Entry 7XXF (electron microscopy, 2.24 A resolution); this record covers chains C and L of the 47 polymer chains in the assembly.

[Chain C]
Name: Photosynthetic reaction center cytochrome c subunit
Organism: Rhodopila globiformis
UniProt: A0A2S6NEK5 (A0A2S6NEK5_RHOGL); residues 1-344 here = UniProt positions 1-344
Chain sequence (344 residues; each row starts with the number of its first residue):
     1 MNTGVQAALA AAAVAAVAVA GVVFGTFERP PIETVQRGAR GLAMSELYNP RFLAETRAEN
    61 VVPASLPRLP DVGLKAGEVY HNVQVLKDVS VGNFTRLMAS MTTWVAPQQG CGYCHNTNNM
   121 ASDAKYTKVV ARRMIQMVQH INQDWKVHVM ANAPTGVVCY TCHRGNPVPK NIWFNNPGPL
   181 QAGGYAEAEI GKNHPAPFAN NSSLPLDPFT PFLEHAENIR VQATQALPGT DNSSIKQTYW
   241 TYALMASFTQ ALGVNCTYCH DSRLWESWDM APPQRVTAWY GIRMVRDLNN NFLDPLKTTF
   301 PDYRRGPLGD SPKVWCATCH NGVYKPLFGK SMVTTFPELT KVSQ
Unresolved in the structure: 344
Covalently attached groups: heme c (HEC) linked to C111, C159, C256, C316
Ion coordination: heme c Fe (4 sites), coordinated by M98, H115, M134, H148, H163, M245, H260, H320
Small-molecule neighbours:
  - heme c (HEC), molecule 1: Y80, H81, N82, V83, Q84, V85, L86, F94, M98, A99, M101, T102, V105, G110, C114, H115, M120, A121, K128, A131, R132
  - heme c (HEC), molecule 2: M101, V105, Y113, C114, Y126, T127, V130, A131, M134, I135, M137, V138, I141, V158, C162, H163, P167, V168, P169, I172, L288, L293, F300, R304, P312, V314, T318, C319
  - heme c (HEC), molecule 3: I141, H148, V149, M150, A151, N152, A153, T155, G156, V157, L213, F248, L252, Y258, Q274, T277, A278, G281, I282, M284, V285, L288, V314, W315, C319, H320, Y324, K325, P326
  - heme c (HEC), molecule 4: I219, R220, V221, Q222, T241, Y242, M245, A246, F248, T249, L252, V254, N255, C259, H260, W265, E266, W268, R275, A278, W279, R283
  - ubiquinone-10 (U10): V19, V22, V23, F27

[Chain L]
Name: Reaction center protein L chain
Organism: Rhodopila globiformis
UniProt: A0A2S6NEG7 (A0A2S6NEG7_RHOGL); residue numbers follow UniProt; this construct covers 1-275
Chain sequence (275 residues; numbered 1 to 275; the number before each row is that of its first residue):
     1 MAMLSFEPKY RTRGGTLIGG DLFDFWVGPL WVGFFGVTAA FFAILGTLLI VWAAALGPTW
    61 NIWRINIAPP DISYGLAFAP LREGGLWQLI TVCACGAFVS WALRQVEIAR KLGMGLHIPF
   121 AFSFAILAYF TLVVFRPLLM GAWGYGFPYG ILSHLDWVSN TGYQYLHFHY NPAHMIAISF
   181 FFTNALALAL HGSLILSAAN PPKGEVVKGA EQENGYFRDV IGYSIGTLGI HRLGVFLAVS
   241 AAFWSAVCII ISGPFWTRGW PEWWSWWLNL PMWSH
Unresolved in the structure: 1
Ion coordination: Fe ion: H191, H231 (shared with 3 residues of chain M)
Small-molecule neighbours:
  - bacteriochlorophyll a (BCL), molecule 1: T47, I50, F98, Y129, L132, F147, I151, L152, H154, L155, V158
  - bacteriochlorophyll a (BCL), molecule 2: F98, F122, A125, I126, A128, Y129, L132, W157, V158, S159, T161, G162, Y163, F168, H169, H174, A177, I178, F181, F182, S245, A246, C248, I249
  - bacteriochlorophyll a (BCL), molecule 3: V158, Y163, H169, F182
  - bacteriochlorophyll a (BCL), molecule 4: H169, H174, M175, I178, S179, F182, T183, L186
  - bacteriopheophytin a (BPH), molecule 1: F42, A43, G46, T47, I50, I90, C93, A94, A97, F98, W101, Q105, I118, A121, F122, F124, A125, Y129, F147, Y149, G150, I151, H154, F181, A238, A242
  - bacteriopheophytin a (BPH), molecule 2: F182, A185, L186, A189, L190, F217
  - ubiquinone-10 (U10), molecule 1: L22, F23, V37, T38, F41, F42, L45, F78, W87, Q88, L89, T91, V92, C93, W143
  - ubiquinone-10 (U10), molecule 2: F124, F180, F236, V239, S240, F243, W244
  - ubiquinone-10 (U10), molecule 3: P172, A173, M175, I176, S179, F243, W244, V247, I251, W263, W264, W266
  - ubiquinone-10 (U10), molecule 4: S179, F180, T183, L186, A187, L190, H191, L194, I195, E213, N214, F217, Y223, S224, I225, G226, T227, I230, L233, F236, L237

[Chain C / chain L interface]
Contacting residue pairs (76):
  V22(C) - W263(L)  hydrophobic
  V22(C) - W266(L)  hydrophobic
  T26(C) - W256(L)
  T26(C) - W263(L)  hydrogen bond
  T26(C) - W266(L)
  F27(C) - I251(L)  hydrophobic
  F27(C) - F255(L)
  F27(C) - W263(L)
  E28(C) - F255(L)  hydrogen bond (backbone-backbone)
  E28(C) - W256(L)
  E28(C) - T257(L)  hydrogen bond
  E28(C) - R258(L)  salt bridge
  R29(C) - P254(L)
  R29(C) - F255(L)
  P30(C) - L139(L)
  P30(C) - P254(L)
  P30(C) - F255(L)
  I32(C) - M140(L)  hydrophobic
  I32(C) - G253(L)
  I32(C) - P254(L)
  I32(C) - T257(L)
  T34(C) - I72(L)
  T34(C) - M140(L)
  T34(C) - Y145(L)  hydrogen bond
  Q36(C) - D71(L)  hydrogen bond
  Q36(C) - I72(L)  hydrogen bond (side chain-backbone)
  R40(C) - A68(L)  hydrogen bond (side chain-backbone)
  R40(C) - P69(L)  hydrogen bond (side chain-backbone)
  R40(C) - D71(L)
  R40(C) - R82(L)
  R40(C) - E83(L)  salt bridge
  R40(C) - G84(L)
  G41(C) - P69(L)
  G41(C) - P148(L)
  G41(C) - W157(L)
  L42(C) - D156(L)
  L42(C) - N160(L)  hydrogen bond (backbone-side chain)
  A43(C) - W157(L)
  A43(C) - N160(L)
  A43(C) - T161(L)
  A43(C) - Q164(L)  hydrogen bond (backbone-side chain)
  M44(C) - N160(L)
  M44(C) - Q164(L)
  S45(C) - Q164(L)  hydrogen bond
  L47(C) - M140(L)  hydrophobic
  L47(C) - Y145(L)
  L47(C) - Y165(L)
  N49(C) - T257(L)
  F52(C) - R258(L)
  P195(C) - L268(L)  hydrophobic
  N200(C) - L166(L)
  N200(C) - G259(L)
  N200(C) - P261(L)
  N200(C) - E262(L)  hydrogen bond (side chain-backbone)
  N201(C) - E262(L)
  N201(C) - S265(L)
  N201(C) - L268(L)
  S202(C) - Y170(L)
  S202(C) - P261(L)
  S203(C) - Y170(L)  hydrogen bond
  Y242(C) - Y163(L)
  Y242(C) - L166(L)  hydrogen bond (side chain-backbone)
  Y242(C) - H167(L)
  A246(C) - L166(L)  hydrophobic
  T249(C) - L166(L)
  N255(C) - Y163(L)
  N255(C) - Q164(L)
  C256(C) - Y163(L)  hydrogen bond (side chain-backbone)
  C256(C) - L166(L)  hydrophobic
  T257(C) - N160(L)
  D261(C) - N160(L)  hydrogen bond
  S262(C) - S159(L)  hydrogen bond
  S262(C) - N160(L)  hydrogen bond
  S262(C) - Y163(L)
  R263(C) - D156(L)
  W265(C) - Y163(L)  hydrophobic
Interface residues without a listed pair, chain C (34 interface residues in all): L204
Interface residues without a listed pair, chain L (39 interface residues in all): P70, S73, W260

[Summary]
The interface between chain C and chain L involves 34 residues on one side and 39 on the other, with 18
hydrogen bonds and 2 salt bridges. Polar contacts include E28(C)-R258(L), R40(C)-E83(L) and T26(C)-W263(L).
One ubiquinone-10 molecule is bound between chain C and chain L.
Here chain C is Photosynthetic reaction center cytochrome c subunit and chain L is Reaction center protein L
chain, both from Rhodopila globiformis. Entry 7XXF (Structure of photosynthetic LH1-RC super-complex of
Rhodopila globiformis) was determined by electron microscopy.
